7V3V - chains B and I of the 14 polymer chains in the assembly; structure by electron microscopy, 2.90 A resolution.

[Chain B]
Protein: DNA replication licensing factor MCM2
Organism: Saccharomyces cerevisiae S288C
Notes: EC 3.6.4.12
Reference sequence: P29469 (MCM2_YEAST); residues 1-868 here = UniProt positions 1-868
Sequence (868 residues; each row starts with the number of its first residue):
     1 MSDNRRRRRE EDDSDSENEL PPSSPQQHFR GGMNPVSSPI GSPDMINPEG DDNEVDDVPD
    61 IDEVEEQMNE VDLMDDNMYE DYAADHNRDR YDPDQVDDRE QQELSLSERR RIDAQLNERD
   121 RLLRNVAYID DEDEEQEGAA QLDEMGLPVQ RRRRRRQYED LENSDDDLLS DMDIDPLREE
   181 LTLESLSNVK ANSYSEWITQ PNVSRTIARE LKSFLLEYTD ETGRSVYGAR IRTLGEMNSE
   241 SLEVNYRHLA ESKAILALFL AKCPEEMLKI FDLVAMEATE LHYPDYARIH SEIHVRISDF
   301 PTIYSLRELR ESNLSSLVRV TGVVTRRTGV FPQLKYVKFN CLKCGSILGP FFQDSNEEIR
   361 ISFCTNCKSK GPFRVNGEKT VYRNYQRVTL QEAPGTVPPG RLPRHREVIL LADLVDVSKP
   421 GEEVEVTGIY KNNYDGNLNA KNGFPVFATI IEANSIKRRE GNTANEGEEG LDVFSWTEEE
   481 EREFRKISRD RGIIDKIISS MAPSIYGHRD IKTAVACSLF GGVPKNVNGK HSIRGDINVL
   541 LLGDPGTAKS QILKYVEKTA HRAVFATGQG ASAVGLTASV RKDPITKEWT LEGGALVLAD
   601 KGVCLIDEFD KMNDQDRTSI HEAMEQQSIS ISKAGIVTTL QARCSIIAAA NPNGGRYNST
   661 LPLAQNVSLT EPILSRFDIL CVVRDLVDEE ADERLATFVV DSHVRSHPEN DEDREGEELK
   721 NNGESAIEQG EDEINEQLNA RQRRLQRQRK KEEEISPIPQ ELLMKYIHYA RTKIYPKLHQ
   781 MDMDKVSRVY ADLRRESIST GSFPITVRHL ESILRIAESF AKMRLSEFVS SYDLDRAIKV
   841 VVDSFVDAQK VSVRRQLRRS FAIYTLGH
Disordered / not traced: 1-180, 460-472, 711-755, 867-868
UniProt features mapped onto this chain:
  - zinc finger: Cys341 to Cys367 (C4-type)
  - motif: Ser675 to Asp678 (Arginine finger)
  - binding site (ATP): Gly543 to Ser550
  - modified residue (Phosphoserine): Ser14, Ser16, Ser23, Ser164, Ser170

[Chain I]
Protein: DDK kinase regulatory subunit DBF4
Organism: Saccharomyces cerevisiae S288C
Reference sequence: P32325 (DBF4_YEAST); residues 1-704 here = UniProt positions 1-704
Sequence (704 residues; numbered 1 to 704; the number before each row is that of its first residue):
     1 MVSPTKMIIR SPLKETDTNL KHNNGIAAST TAAGHLNVFS NDNNCNNNNT TESFPKKRSL
    61 ERLELQQQQH LHEKKRARIE RARSIEGAVQ VSKGTGLKNV EPRVTPKELL EWQTNWKKIM
   121 KRDSRIYFDI TDDVEMNTYN KSKMDKRRDL LKRGFLTLGA QITQFFDTTV TIVITRRSVE
   181 NIYLLKDTDI LSRAKKNYMK VWSYEKAARF LKNLDVDLDH LSKTKSASLA APTLSNLLHN
   241 EKLYGPTDRD PRTKRDDIHY FKYPHVYLYD LWQTWAPIIT LEWKPQELTN LDELPYPILK
   301 IGSFGRCPFI GDRNYDESSY KRVVKRYSRD KANKKYALQL RALFQYHADT LLNTSSVNDQ
   361 TKNLIFIPHT CNDSTKSFKK WMQEKAKNFE KTELKKTDDS AVQDVRNEHA DQTDEKNSIL
   421 LNETETKEPP LKEEKENKQS IAEESNKYPQ RKELAATPKL NHPVLATFAR QETEEVPDDL
   481 CTLKTKSRQA FEIKASGAHQ SNDVATSFGN GLGPTRASVM SKNMKSLSRL MVDRKLGVKQ
   541 TNGNNKNYTA TIATTAETSK ENRHRLDFNA LKKDEAPSKE TGKDSAVHLE TNRKPQNFPK
   601 VATKSVSADS KVHNDIKITT TESPTASKKS TSTNVTLHFN AQTAQTAQPV KKETVKNSGY
   661 CENCRVKYES LEQHIVSEKH LSFAENDLNF EAIDSLIENL RFQI
Disordered / not traced: 1-105, 216-229, 353-362, 387-510, 535-656, 704
UniProt features mapped onto this chain:
  - zinc finger: Thr654 to Gln703 (DBF4-type)
  - region: Arg10 to Asn19 (D box 1), Arg62 to His70 (D box 2)
  - motif: Arg83 to Ala88 (POLO box domain (PBD)-binding)
  - binding site (Zn(2+)): Cys661, Cys664, His674, His680
  - modified residue (Phosphoserine): Ser59, Ser84, Ser235, Ser623

[Interface between chain B and chain I]
Contacting residue pairs (28):
  Thr182(B) - Asp133(I)
  Thr182(B) - Val134(I)
  Arg205(B) - Thr138(I)
  Arg209(B) - Ile130(I)
  Arg209(B) - Lys141(I)
  Glu210(B) - Thr131(I)  hydrogen bond
  Leu215(B) - Phe165(I)
  Leu216(B) - Tyr127(I)
  Leu216(B) - Ile130(I)  hydrophobic
  Leu216(B) - Gln164(I)
  Leu216(B) - Phe165(I)  hydrophobic
  Leu216(B) - Phe166(I)  hydrogen bond (backbone-backbone)
  Glu217(B) - Tyr127(I)  hydrogen bond
  Glu217(B) - Phe166(I)
  Glu217(B) - Ile190(I)
  Glu217(B) - Arg193(I)
  Tyr218(B) - Arg193(I)
  Thr219(B) - Arg193(I)
  Gly223(B) - Asp167(I)
  Gly223(B) - Thr168(I)  hydrogen bond (backbone-backbone)
  Arg224(B) - Asp167(I)
  Ser225(B) - Phe166(I)
  Ser225(B) - Asp167(I)
  Gly228(B) - Phe165(I)
  Ile231(B) - Phe165(I)  hydrophobic
  Glu251(B) - Thr188(I)
  Leu281(B) - Gln164(I)  hydrogen bond (backbone-side chain)
  His282(B) - Phe165(I)
Other interface residues (no listed pair), chain B (20 interface residues in all): Leu181, Ser252, Ala278
Other interface residues (no listed pair), chain I (18 interface residues in all): Phe128, Asp132, Glu135

[Overview]
Chain B and chain I form an interface of 20 and 18 residues respectively; the contacts include 5 hydrogen
bonds. Polar pairs include Glu210(B)-Thr131(I), Glu217(B)-Tyr127(I) and Leu281(B)-Gln164(I). From UniProt: 8
ATP-binding residues on chain B; 4 Zn2+-binding residues on chain I.
Here chain B is DNA replication licensing factor MCM2 and chain I is DDK kinase regulatory subunit DBF4, both
from Saccharomyces cerevisiae S288C. Entry 7V3V (Cryo-EM structure of MCM double hexamer bound with DDK in
State I) was determined by electron microscopy (same publication as 7V3U and 7W8G).
